PDB entry 5SXS | X-ray diffraction, 1.89 A resolution | chains A and B

Chain A (and B):
Molecule: Catalase-peroxidase
Organism: Burkholderia pseudomallei (strain 1710b)
Notes: EC 1.11.1.21; chain B of this document is another copy of the same molecule, construct and numbering; everything in this record applies to it too
Reference sequence: Q3JNW6 (KATG_BURP1); residues 21-748 here correspond to UniProt positions 1-728 (UniProt number = residue number - 20)
Amino-acid sequence (728 residues; row label = number of the first residue in the row):
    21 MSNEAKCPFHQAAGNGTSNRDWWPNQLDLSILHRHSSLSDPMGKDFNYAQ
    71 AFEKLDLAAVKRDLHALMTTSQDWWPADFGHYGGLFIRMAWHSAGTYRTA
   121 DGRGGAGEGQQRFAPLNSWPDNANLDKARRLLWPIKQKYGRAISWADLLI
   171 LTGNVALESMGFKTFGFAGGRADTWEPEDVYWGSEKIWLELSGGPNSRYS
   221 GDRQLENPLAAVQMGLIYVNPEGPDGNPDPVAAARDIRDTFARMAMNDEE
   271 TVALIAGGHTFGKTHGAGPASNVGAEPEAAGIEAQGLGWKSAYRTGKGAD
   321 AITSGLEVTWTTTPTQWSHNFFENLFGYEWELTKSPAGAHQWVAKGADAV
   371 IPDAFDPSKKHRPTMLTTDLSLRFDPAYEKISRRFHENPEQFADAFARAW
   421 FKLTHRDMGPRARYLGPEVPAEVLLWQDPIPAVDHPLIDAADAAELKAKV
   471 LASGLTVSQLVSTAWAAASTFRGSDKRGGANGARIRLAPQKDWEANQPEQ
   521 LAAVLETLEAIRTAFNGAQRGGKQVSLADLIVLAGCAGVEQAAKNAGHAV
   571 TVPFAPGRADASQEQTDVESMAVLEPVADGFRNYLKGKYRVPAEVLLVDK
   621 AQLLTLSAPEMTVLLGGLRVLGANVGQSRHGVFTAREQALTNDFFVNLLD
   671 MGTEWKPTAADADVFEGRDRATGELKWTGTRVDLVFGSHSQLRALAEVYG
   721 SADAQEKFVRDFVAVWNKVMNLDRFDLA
Not modelled in the structure: 21-35
UniProt features mapped onto this chain:
  - active site: His-112 (Proton acceptor)
  - binding site (heme b): His-279
  - site: Arg-108 (Transition state stabilizer)
  - cross-link: Trp-111 to Tyr-238 (Tryptophyl-tyrosyl-methioninium (Trp-Tyr) (with M-244)), Tyr-238 to Met-264 (Tryptophyl-tyrosyl-methioninium (Tyr-Met) (with W-91))
Covalently attached groups: covalent link Trp-111/Tyr-238; covalent link Tyr-238/Met-264
Metal / ion sites: Na+: Gly-122, Gly-124, Ser-494; heme Fe near His-279 (its only coordinating residue here)
Residues lining bound ligands:
  - heme (HEM): Asp-98, Gly-104, Leu-105, Ile-107, Arg-108, Trp-111, Val-239, Pro-241, Ile-257, Phe-261, Leu-274, Ile-275, Gly-278, His-279, Phe-281, Gly-282, Lys-283, Thr-284, His-285, Thr-323, Ser-324, Leu-326, Trp-330, Leu-386, Thr-388, Phe-416, Trp-420
  - oxygen molecule (OXY), molecule 1: Arg-108, His-112, Asp-141
  - oxygen molecule (OXY), molecule 2: Trp-111, His-112, Asp-141, Ile-237
What the authors report for this chain:
  - binding site for pyridine-4-carbohydrazide: Glu-198
  - binding site for adenosine monophosphate: Asp-222, Asp-249, Arg-255
  - mutagenesis - R123A, E128A, D222A, D249A, R255A, Q622A: unchanged catalytic activity (catalase and peroxidase activities)
  - mutagenesis - R108A, W111F, H112A: decreased catalytic activity on IN NAD synthesis
  - mutagenesis - W139F, W153F, W202F, W330F: unchanged catalytic activity (catalase or peroxidase activities)
  - mutagenesis - W139F/W153F/W330F: decreased catalytic activity
  - mutagenesis - D222A, D249A, R255A: unchanged catalytic activity on IN NAD synthesis

Interface between chain A and chain B:
Pairs across the interface (162):
  Gly-36(A) with Tyr-201(B); Gly-203(B); Ser-204(B)
  Thr-37(A) with Gly-203(B), hydrogen bond (backbone-backbone); Ser-204(B), hydrogen bond (side chain-backbone); Glu-205(B), hydrogen bond (side chain-backbone); Lys-206(B), hydrogen bond
  Asn-39(A) with Ala-134(B), hydrogen bond (side chain-backbone); Pro-135(B); Pro-197(B)
  Trp-42(A) with Glu-205(B); Lys-206(B); Ile-207(B); Trp-208(B), hydrophobic; Met-234(B), hydrophobic
  Trp-43(A) with Ala-134(B), hydrophobic; Pro-135(B), hydrophobic; Ser-138(B); Trp-208(B), hydrophobic; Glu-296(B), hydrogen bond; Glu-298(B); Ala-299(B)
  Gln-46(A) with Glu-298(B), hydrogen bond (side chain-backbone)
  Ser-50(A) with Arg-54(B)
  His-53(A) with Leu-58(B); Ser-59(B)
  Arg-54(A) with Leu-58(B)
  Ser-56(A) with Ser-56(B); Leu-58(B)
  Leu-58(A) with His-53(B); Arg-54(B); Ser-56(B); Ser-627(B); Pro-629(B)
  Ser-59(A) with His-53(B); Pro-629(B)
  Asp-60(A) with Pro-629(B)
  Pro-61(A) with Pro-629(B); Leu-715(B), hydrophobic; Val-718(B), hydrophobic; Lys-727(B), hydrogen bond (backbone-side chain)
  Met-62(A) with Val-718(B), hydrophobic
  Trp-94(A) with Met-671(B); Arg-690(B)
  Arg-132(A) with Ser-710(B); Ala-714(B); Glu-717(B), salt bridge
  Phe-133(A) with Ser-710(B); Ala-714(B), hydrophobic
  Ala-134(A) with Asn-39(B), hydrogen bond (backbone-side chain); Trp-43(B), hydrophobic
  Pro-135(A) with Asn-39(B); Trp-43(B), hydrophobic
  Asn-137(A) with Ser-710(B)
  Ser-138(A) with Trp-43(B)
  Arg-150(A) with Met-671(B); Arg-713(B)
  Trp-153(A) with Leu-669(B), hydrogen bond (side chain-backbone); Glu-717(B); Gly-720(B); Ser-721(B)
  Gln-157(A) with Gly-720(B), hydrogen bond (side chain-backbone); Ser-721(B); Ala-722(B), hydrogen bond (backbone-backbone)
  Lys-158(A) with Ala-722(B)
  Gly-160(A) with Ser-721(B); Asp-723(B)
  Arg-161(A) with Asp-723(B), salt bridge; Lys-727(B)
  Trp-165(A) with Glu-717(B), hydrogen bond
  Trp-195(A) with Gln-711(B); Ala-714(B); Val-718(B), hydrophobic
  Glu-196(A) with Gln-711(B)
  Pro-197(A) with Asn-39(B); Gln-711(B)
  Tyr-201(A) with Gly-36(B)
  Gly-203(A) with Gly-36(B); Thr-37(B), hydrogen bond (backbone-backbone)
  Ser-204(A) with Gly-36(B); Thr-37(B), hydrogen bond (backbone-side chain)
  Glu-205(A) with Thr-37(B), hydrogen bond (backbone-side chain); Trp-42(B)
  Lys-206(A) with Thr-37(B), hydrogen bond; Trp-42(B)
  Ile-207(A) with Trp-42(B)
  Trp-208(A) with Trp-42(B); Trp-43(B), hydrophobic
  Met-234(A) with Trp-42(B), hydrophobic
  Glu-296(A) with Trp-43(B), hydrogen bond
  Glu-298(A) with Trp-43(B); Gln-46(B); Ser-710(B), hydrogen bond
  Ala-299(A) with Trp-43(B)
  Ile-302(A) with Phe-685(B), hydrophobic; Arg-701(B); Ser-708(B)
  Glu-303(A) with Trp-675(B); Pro-677(B); Phe-685(B)
  Gln-305(A) with Leu-668(B); Trp-675(B); Leu-704(B), hydrogen bond (side chain-backbone); Gly-707(B); Ser-708(B); Arg-713(B), hydrogen bond (backbone-side chain)
  Gly-306(A) with Gly-707(B); Ser-708(B)
  Leu-307(A) with Met-671(B), hydrophobic
  Ser-627(A) with Leu-58(B)
  Pro-629(A) with Leu-58(B); Ser-59(B); Asp-60(B); Pro-61(B)
  Leu-668(A) with Gln-305(B)
  Leu-669(A) with Trp-153(B), hydrogen bond (backbone-side chain)
  Met-671(A) with Trp-94(B), hydrophobic; Arg-150(B), hydrogen bond; Leu-307(B), hydrophobic
  Trp-675(A) with Glu-303(B); Gln-305(B)
  Pro-677(A) with Glu-303(B)
  Phe-685(A) with Ile-302(B), hydrophobic; Glu-303(B)
  Arg-690(A) with Trp-94(B)
  Arg-701(A) with Ile-302(B)
  Leu-704(A) with Gln-305(B), hydrogen bond (backbone-side chain)
  Val-705(A) with Ile-302(B)
  Gly-707(A) with Gln-305(B); Gly-306(B)
  Ser-708(A) with Ile-302(B); Gln-305(B); Gly-306(B)
  Ser-710(A) with Arg-132(B); Phe-133(B); Asn-137(B); Glu-298(B), hydrogen bond
  Gln-711(A) with Trp-195(B); Glu-196(B); Pro-197(B)
  Arg-713(A) with Arg-150(B); Gln-305(B), hydrogen bond (side chain-backbone)
  Ala-714(A) with Arg-132(B); Phe-133(B), hydrophobic; Trp-195(B)
  Leu-715(A) with Ser-59(B); Pro-61(B), hydrophobic
  Glu-717(A) with Arg-132(B), salt bridge; Trp-153(B); Trp-165(B), hydrogen bond
  Val-718(A) with Pro-61(B), hydrophobic; Met-62(B), hydrophobic; Trp-195(B), hydrophobic
  Gly-720(A) with Gln-157(B), hydrogen bond (backbone-side chain)
  Ser-721(A) with Trp-153(B); Gln-157(B); Gly-160(B)
  Ala-722(A) with Gln-157(B), hydrogen bond (backbone-backbone); Lys-158(B)
  Asp-723(A) with Gly-160(B); Arg-161(B), salt bridge
  Lys-727(A) with Pro-61(B), hydrogen bond (side chain-backbone)
Other interface residues (no listed pair), chain A (84 interface residues in all): Leu-52, His-55, Gly-63, Lys-156, Tyr-159, Glu-614, Val-666, Lys-676, Tyr-719, Asp-731
Other interface residues (no listed pair), chain B (86 interface residues in all): Ser-50, Leu-52, His-55, Gly-63, Lys-156, Tyr-159, Gly-301, Glu-614, Val-666, Lys-676, Val-705, Tyr-719, Ala-724, Asp-731

Summary:
84 residues of chain A and 86 residues of chain B are in contact; the contacts include 30 hydrogen bonds and 4
salt bridges. Polar pairs include Arg-132(A)/Glu-717(B), Arg-161(A)/Asp-723(B) and Thr-37(A)/Ser-204(B). The
paper reports a binding site for adenosine monophosphate at Asp-222(A), Asp-249(A) and Arg-255(A); R108A,
W111F and H112A of chain A reduce catalytic activity on IN NAD synthesis; 14 substitutions were tested in all.
Chain A and chain B are both Catalase-peroxidase (Burkholderia pseudomallei (strain 1710b)); the structure,
Crystal structure of catalase-peroxidase KatG with isonicotinic acid hydrazide and AMP bound, was determined
by X-ray diffraction, deposited together with 5SXR, 5SXT, 5SXW, 5SXX and 5SXQ.
